PDB entry 4PO6 | X-ray diffraction, 1.99 A resolution | chains A and B

== Chain A ==
Protein: Non-receptor tyrosine-protein kinase TYK2
Source organism: Homo sapiens
Notes: EC 2.7.10.2
Reference sequence: P29597 (TYK2_HUMAN); residue numbers follow UniProt; this construct covers 23-583
Amino-acid sequence (567 residues; each row starts with the number of its first residue):
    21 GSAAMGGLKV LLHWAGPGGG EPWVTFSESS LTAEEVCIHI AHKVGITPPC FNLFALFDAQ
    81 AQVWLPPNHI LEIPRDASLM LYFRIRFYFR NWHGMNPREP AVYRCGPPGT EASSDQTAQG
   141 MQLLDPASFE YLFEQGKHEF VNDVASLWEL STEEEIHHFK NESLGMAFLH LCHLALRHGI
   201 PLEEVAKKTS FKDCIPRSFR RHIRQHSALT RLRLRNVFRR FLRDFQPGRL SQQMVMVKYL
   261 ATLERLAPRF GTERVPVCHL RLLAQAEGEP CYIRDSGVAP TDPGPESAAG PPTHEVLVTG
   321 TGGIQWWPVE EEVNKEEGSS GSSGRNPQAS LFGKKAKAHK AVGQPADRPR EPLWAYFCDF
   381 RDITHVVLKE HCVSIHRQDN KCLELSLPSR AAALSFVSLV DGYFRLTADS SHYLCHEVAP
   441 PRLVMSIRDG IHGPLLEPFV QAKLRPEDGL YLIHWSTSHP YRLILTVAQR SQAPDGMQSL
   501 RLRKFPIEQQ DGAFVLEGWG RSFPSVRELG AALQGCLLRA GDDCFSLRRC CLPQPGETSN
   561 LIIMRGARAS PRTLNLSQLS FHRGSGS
Not modelled in the structure: 21-25, 130-138, 296-308, 330-370, 510-512, 567-587
Construct notes: expression tag (21-22, 584-587)
UniProt features mapped onto this chain:
  - modified residue: Y292 (Phosphotyrosine), S499 (Phosphoserine), S525 (Phosphoserine)

== Chain B ==
Protein: Interferon alpha/beta receptor 1
Source organism: Homo sapiens
Reference sequence: P17181 (INAR1_HUMAN); residue numbers follow UniProt; this construct covers 478-507
Amino-acid sequence (34 residues; each row starts with the number of its first residue):
   474 GSGSIDEYFS EQPLKNLLLS TSEEQIEKCF IIEN
Not modelled in the structure: 474-488
Construct notes: expression tag (474-477)
UniProt features mapped onto this chain:
  - region: L491 to E500 (Important for interaction with TYK2)
  - modified residue: Y481 (Phosphotyrosine), S495 (Phosphoserine)
  - cross-link: K501 (Glycyl lysine isopeptide (Lys-Gly) (interchain with G-Cter in ubiquitin))
  - mutagenesis: L491 to L492 (Impairs interaction with TYK2), E496 to E497 (Impairs interaction with TYK2), E500 (E500A: Impairs interaction with TYK2), K501 (K501R: Mildly reduces ubiquitination. Nearly abolishes ubiquitination and subsequent degradation; when associated with 525-R-R-526)

== How chain A and chain B interact ==
Pairs across the interface (53; chain A residue first):
  R124(A) - L492(B)
  G140(A) - L492(B)
  Q142(A) - N489(B)  hydrogen bond (side chain-backbone)
  Q142(A) - L490(B)
  Q142(A) - L491(B)  hydrogen bond (side chain-backbone)
  Q142(A) - L492(B)
  L144(A) - L491(B)
  L144(A) - L492(B)  hydrogen bond (backbone-backbone)
  D145(A) - L492(B)
  P146(A) - L491(B)  hydrophobic
  P146(A) - L492(B)
  F149(A) - L491(B)  hydrophobic
  V257(A) - L490(B)  hydrophobic
  L456(A) - S495(B)
  H474(A) - E497(B)
  S476(A) - E497(B)  hydrogen bond
  T477(A) - S495(B)  hydrogen bond (side chain-backbone)
  T477(A) - E497(B)  hydrogen bond
  S478(A) - S495(B)
  S478(A) - E496(B)
  H479(A) - E496(B)  salt bridge
  R482(A) - I499(B)
  I484(A) - E497(B)
  I484(A) - I499(B)  hydrophobic
  R503(A) - E500(B)  salt bridge
  K504(A) - E497(B)
  K504(A) - Q498(B)
  K504(A) - I499(B)
  K504(A) - E500(B)  hydrogen bond (backbone-backbone)
  F505(A) - E500(B)
  P506(A) - I499(B)  hydrophobic
  P506(A) - E500(B)
  L516(A) - C502(B)  hydrophobic
  E517(A) - K501(B)
  E517(A) - C502(B)  hydrogen bond (backbone-backbone)
  G518(A) - C502(B)
  G518(A) - F503(B)
  W519(A) - I504(B)
  W519(A) - E506(B)  hydrogen bond
  R521(A) - E506(B)
  C536(A) - I504(B)  hydrophobic
  C536(A) - I505(B)
  C536(A) - E506(B)
  L537(A) - F503(B)
  L537(A) - I504(B)
  L537(A) - I505(B)  hydrogen bond (backbone-backbone)
  L538(A) - C502(B)  hydrophobic
  L538(A) - F503(B)
  L538(A) - I504(B)  hydrophobic
  R539(A) - C502(B)
  R539(A) - F503(B)  hydrogen bond (backbone-backbone)
  R539(A) - I505(B)
  L547(A) - I504(B)  hydrophobic
Interface residues without a listed pair, chain A (39 interface residues in all): P69, C70, W112, H113, M141, L143, L533, G535, A540
Interface residues without a listed pair, chain B (17 interface residues in all): N507

== In short ==
39 residues of chain A and 17 residues of chain B are in contact; the contacts include 11 hydrogen bonds and 2
salt bridges. Polar contacts include H479(A)-E496(B), R503(A)-E500(B) and Q142(A)-N489(B). From UniProt: 6
mutagenesis sites on chain B.
Here chain A is Non-receptor tyrosine-protein kinase TYK2 and chain B is Interferon alpha/beta receptor 1,
both from Homo sapiens. Entry 4PO6 (Crystal structure of the human TYK2 FERM and SH2 domains with an IFNAR1
intracellular peptide) was determined by X-ray diffraction.
